2WWB - chains A and B of the 15 polymer chains in the assembly; structure by electron microscopy, 6.48 A resolution (low resolution: residue-level contacts below are approximate; hydrogen-bond / salt-bridge calls are withheld).

[Chain A]
Molecule: Protein transport protein SEC61 subunit alpha isoform 1
From: Canis lupus familiaris
Reference sequence: P38377 (S61A1_CANFA); numbering as in UniProt (aligned over 1-476)
Amino-acid sequence (476 residues; numbered 1 to 476; the number before each row is that of its first residue):
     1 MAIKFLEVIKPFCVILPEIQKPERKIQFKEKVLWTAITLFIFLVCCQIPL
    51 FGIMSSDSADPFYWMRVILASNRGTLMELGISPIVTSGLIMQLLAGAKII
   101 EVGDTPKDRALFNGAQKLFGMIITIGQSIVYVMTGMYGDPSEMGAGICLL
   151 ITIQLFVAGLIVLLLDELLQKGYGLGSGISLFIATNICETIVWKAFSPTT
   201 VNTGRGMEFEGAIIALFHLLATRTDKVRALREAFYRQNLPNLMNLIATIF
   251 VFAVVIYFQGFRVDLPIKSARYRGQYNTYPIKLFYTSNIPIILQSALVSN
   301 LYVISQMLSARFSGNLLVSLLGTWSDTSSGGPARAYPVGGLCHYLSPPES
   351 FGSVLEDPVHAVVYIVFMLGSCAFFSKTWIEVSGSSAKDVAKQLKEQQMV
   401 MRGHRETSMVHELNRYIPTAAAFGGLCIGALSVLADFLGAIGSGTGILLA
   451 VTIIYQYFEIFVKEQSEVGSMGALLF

[Chain B]
Molecule: Protein transport protein SEC61 subunit gamma
From: Canis lupus familiaris
Reference sequence: P60058 (SC61G_CANFA); numbering as in UniProt (aligned over 1-68)
Amino-acid sequence (68 residues; each row starts with the number of its first residue):
     1 MDQVMQFVEPSRQFVKDSIRLVKRCTKPDRKEFQKIAMATAIGFAIMGFI
    51 GFFVKLIHIPINNIIVGG
Curated features (UniProtKB/Swiss-Prot):
  - modified residue: Met1 (N-acetylmethionine), Ser18 (Phosphoserine)

[Interface between chain A and chain B]
Pairs across the interface (50; chain A residue first):
  Leu43(A) with Ile50(B); Gly51(B); Val54(B)
  Cys46(A) with Val54(B)
  Gln47(A) with Val54(B); His58(B)
  Thr75(A) with Lys55(B)
  Cys188(A) with Phe44(B); Met47(B); Gly48(B)
  Glu189(A) with Met47(B); Gly48(B); Gly51(B)
  Ile191(A) with Phe44(B)
  Val192(A) with Gly48(B); Phe52(B)
  Trp193(A) with Gly51(B); Phe52(B); Lys55(B)
  Glu208(A) with Ile65(B); Val66(B)
  Phe209(A) with Phe52(B)
  Glu210(A) with Phe49(B); Phe52(B); Phe53(B)
  Gly211(A) with Phe52(B); Leu56(B)
  Ala212(A) with Lys55(B); Ile59(B)
  Ile213(A) with Phe52(B)
  Ile256(A) with Pro28(B); Ile36(B)
  Tyr257(A) with Lys27(B)
  Gly260(A) with Thr26(B)
  Phe261(A) with Cys25(B); Thr26(B); Lys27(B)
  Arg262(A) with Cys25(B)
  Leu283(A) with Leu21(B)
  Arg415(A) with Arg20(B)
  Tyr416(A) with Arg20(B)
  Thr419(A) with Asp17(B); Arg20(B)
  Ala420(A) with Asp17(B)
  Phe423(A) with Asp17(B); Leu21(B)
  Ile454(A) with Thr40(B)
  Tyr455(A) with Ile36(B); Thr40(B)
  Phe458(A) with Ala39(B)
Other interface residues (no listed pair), chain A (32 interface residues in all): Phe196, Asp264, Leu426
Other interface residues (no listed pair), chain B (31 interface residues in all): Phe14, Ser18, Arg24, Phe33, Ala37, Ala41

[In short]
32 residues of chain A and 31 residues of chain B are in contact.
Here chain A is Protein transport protein SEC61 subunit alpha isoform 1 and chain B is Protein transport
protein SEC61 subunit gamma, both from Canis lupus familiaris. Entry 2WWB (Cryo-EM structure of the mammalian
SEC61 complex bound to the actively translating wheat germ 80S ribosome) was determined by electron
microscopy, deposited together with 2WW9 and 2WWA.
